PDB entry 8A43 | electron microscopy, 4.09 A resolution (low resolution: residue-level contacts below are approximate; hydrogen-bond / salt-bridge calls are withheld) | chains A and E of the 12 polymer chains in the assembly

# Chain A
Molecule: DNA-directed RNA polymerase I subunit RPA1
From: Homo sapiens
Notes: EC 2.7.7.6
UniProt: O95602 (RPA1_HUMAN); residues 1-1720 here = UniProt positions 1-1720
Chain sequence (1720 residues; numbered 1 to 1720; the number before each row is that of its first residue):
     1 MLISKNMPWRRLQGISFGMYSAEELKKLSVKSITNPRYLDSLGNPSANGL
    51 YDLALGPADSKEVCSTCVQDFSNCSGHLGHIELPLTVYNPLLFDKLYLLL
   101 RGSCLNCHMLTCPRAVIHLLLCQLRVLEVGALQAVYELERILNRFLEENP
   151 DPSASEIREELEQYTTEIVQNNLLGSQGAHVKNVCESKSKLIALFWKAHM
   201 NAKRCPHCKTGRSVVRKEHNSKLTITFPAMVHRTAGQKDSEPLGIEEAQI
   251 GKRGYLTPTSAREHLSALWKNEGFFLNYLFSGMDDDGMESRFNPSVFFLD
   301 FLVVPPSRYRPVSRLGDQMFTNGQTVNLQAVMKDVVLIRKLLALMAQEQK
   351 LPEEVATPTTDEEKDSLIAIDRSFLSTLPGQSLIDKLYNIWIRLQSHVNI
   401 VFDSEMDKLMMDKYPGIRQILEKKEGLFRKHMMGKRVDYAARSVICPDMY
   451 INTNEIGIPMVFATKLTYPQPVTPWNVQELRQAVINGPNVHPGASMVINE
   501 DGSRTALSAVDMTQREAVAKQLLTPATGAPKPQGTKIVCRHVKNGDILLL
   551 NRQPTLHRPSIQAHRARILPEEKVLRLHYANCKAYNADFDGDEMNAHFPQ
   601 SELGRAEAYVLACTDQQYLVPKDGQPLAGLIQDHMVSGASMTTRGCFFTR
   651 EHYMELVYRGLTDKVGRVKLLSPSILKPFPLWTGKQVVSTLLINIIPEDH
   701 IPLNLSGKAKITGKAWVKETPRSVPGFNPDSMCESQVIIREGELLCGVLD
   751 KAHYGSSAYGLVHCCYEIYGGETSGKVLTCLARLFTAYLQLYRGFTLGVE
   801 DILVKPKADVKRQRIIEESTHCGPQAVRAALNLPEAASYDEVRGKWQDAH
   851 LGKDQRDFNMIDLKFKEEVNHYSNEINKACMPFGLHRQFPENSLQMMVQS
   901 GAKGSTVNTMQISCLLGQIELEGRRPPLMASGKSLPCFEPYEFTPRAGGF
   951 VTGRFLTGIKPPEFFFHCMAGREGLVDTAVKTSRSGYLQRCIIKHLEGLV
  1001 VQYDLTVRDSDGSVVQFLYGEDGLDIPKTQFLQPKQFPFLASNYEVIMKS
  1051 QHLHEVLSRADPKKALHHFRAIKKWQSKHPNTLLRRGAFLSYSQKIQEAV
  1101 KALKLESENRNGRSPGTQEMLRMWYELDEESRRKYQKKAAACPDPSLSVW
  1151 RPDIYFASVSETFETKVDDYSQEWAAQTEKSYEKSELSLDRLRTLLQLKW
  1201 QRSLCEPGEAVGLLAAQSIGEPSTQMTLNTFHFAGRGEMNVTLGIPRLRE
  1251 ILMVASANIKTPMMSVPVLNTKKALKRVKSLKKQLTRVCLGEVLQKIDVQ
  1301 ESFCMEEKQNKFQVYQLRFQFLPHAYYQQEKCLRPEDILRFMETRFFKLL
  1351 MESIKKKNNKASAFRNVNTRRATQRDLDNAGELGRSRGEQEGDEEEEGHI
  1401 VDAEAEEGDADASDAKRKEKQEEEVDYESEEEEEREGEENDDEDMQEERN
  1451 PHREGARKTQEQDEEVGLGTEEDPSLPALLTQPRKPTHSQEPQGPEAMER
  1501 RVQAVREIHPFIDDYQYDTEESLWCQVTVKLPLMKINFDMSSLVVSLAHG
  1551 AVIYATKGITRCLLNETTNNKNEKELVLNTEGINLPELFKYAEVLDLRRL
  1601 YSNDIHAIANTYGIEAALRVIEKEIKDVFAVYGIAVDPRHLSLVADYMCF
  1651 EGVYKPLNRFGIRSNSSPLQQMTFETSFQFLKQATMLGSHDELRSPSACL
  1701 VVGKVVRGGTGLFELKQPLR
Disordered / not traced: 1-3, 349-379, 1363-1494, 1716-1720
UniProt features mapped onto this chain:
  - region: D403 to G416 (Rudder)
  - binding site (Zn(2+)): C64, C67, C74, H77, C104, C107, C205, C208
  - binding site (DNA): K424, R429, R436, R1249
  - binding site (RNA): R552, D592
  - binding site (Mg(2+)): D588, D590, D592
  - site (NTP recognition and base pairing): P554, G798
  - modified residue (Phosphoserine): S240, S1386
Reported in the primary citation:
  - disease-associated variants - E593Q: decreased catalytic activity (citing earlier work)
  - disease-associated variants - V1299F: decreased binding to DNA-directed RNA polymerase I subunit RPA12 (proposed by the authors, not directly observed)
  - disease-associated variants - S934L: decreased binding to DNA-directed RNA polymerase I subunit RPA2 (proposed by the authors, not directly observed)
  - disease-associated variants - S934L, V1299F (citing earlier work)

# Chain E
Molecule: DNA-directed RNA polymerases I, II, and III subunit RPABC1
From: Homo sapiens
UniProt: P19388 (RPAB1_HUMAN); residues 1-210 here = UniProt positions 1-210
Chain sequence (210 residues; row label = number of the first residue in the row):
     1 MDDEEETYRLWKIRKTIMQLCHDRGYLVTQDELDQTLEEFKAQSGDKPSE
    51 GRPRRTDLTVLVAHNDDPTDQMFVFFPEEPKVGIKTIKVYCQRMQEENIT
   101 RALIVVQQGMTPSAKQSLVDMAPKYILEQFLQQELLINITEHELVPEHVV
   151 MTKEEVTELLARYKLRENQLPRIQAGDPVARYFGIKRGQVVKIIRPSETA
   201 GRYITYRLVQ
Disordered / not traced: 1
UniProt features mapped onto this chain:
  - modified residue: M1 (N-acetylmethionine)
  - cross-link: K81 (Glycyl lysine isopeptide (Lys-Gly) (interchain with G-Cter in SUMO2))

# Interface between chain A and chain E
Residue-residue contacts (107; chain A residue first):
  G130(A) with N168(E)
  L132(A) with N168(E); R172(E); Q210(E)
  Q133(A) with E167(E); R187(E); G188(E); Q210(E)
  Y136(A) with R187(E); Q210(E)
  E137(A) with R187(E)
  R140(A) with V119(E); D120(E); A122(E); P123(E)
  L173(A) with R166(E)
  H180(A) with R166(E)
  V181(A) with R166(E); N168(E); Q169(E)
  N183(A) with N168(E); R172(E)
  V184(A) with N168(E)
  T1006(A) with Y163(E)
  R1008(A) with Y163(E)
  G1012(A) with Q169(E)
  V1014(A) with Q169(E)
  F1017(A) with I204(E); T205(E); Y206(E)
  L1018(A) with Y203(E)
  G1020(A) with T199(E); Y203(E)
  E1021(A) with T199(E); A200(E); G201(E); Y203(E)
  R1085(A) with Q19(E); H22(E); D23(E)
  F1089(A) with L27(E); T29(E)
  L1090(A) with H22(E); V28(E); T29(E); Q30(E)
  S1093(A) with T29(E); Q30(E); D31(E)
  Q1094(A) with Q30(E)
  Q1097(A) with D31(E)
  N1109(A) with Q43(E)
  N1111(A) with D57(E); L58(E); T59(E); V60(E)
  G1112(A) with L58(E); V60(E); L61(E)
  R1113(A) with L58(E)
  S1114(A) with Q43(E)
  T1117(A) with E32(E)
  M1120(A) with T29(E)
  L1121(A) with T29(E)
  Y1125(A) with P68(E)
  C1142(A) with R202(E)
  P1143(A) with R202(E)
  D1144(A) with R202(E)
  P1145(A) with R202(E); I204(E)
  S1160(A) with A200(E)
  T1162(A) with T199(E); A200(E)
  P1586(A) with Q133(E)
  F1589(A) with I137(E)
  K1590(A) with L136(E)
  L1597(A) with H142(E)
  R1598(A) with E141(E); H142(E); E143(E)
  R1599(A) with E143(E)
  L1600(A) with H142(E)
  N1610(A) with P178(E)
  T1611(A) with I139(E); P178(E)
  Y1612(A) with H142(E); D177(E); V179(E)
  G1613(A) with D177(E)
  I1614(A) with D177(E)
  E1615(A) with L144(E); P146(E); I193(E); R195(E); R207(E)
  A1616(A) with L144(E)
  R1619(A) with L144(E); P196(E)
  V1620(A) with L144(E)
  P1638(A) with T199(E)
  D1646(A) with R195(E)
  F1650(A) with P171(E); R172(E)
  E1651(A) with R172(E); Q174(E)
  G1652(A) with R172(E)
  V1653(A) with Q174(E)
Also at the interface, not in a pair above, chain A (73 interface residues in all): D1004, S1013, Q1016, Y1019, R1086, G1087, S1148, E1593, Y1601, A1609, L1618
Also at the interface, not in a pair above, chain E (65 interface residues in all): Y8, K12, L33, V62, M121, R162, L170, S197, E198, L208
Interface features reported in the paper:
  - interface residues, chain E: T56(E)

# Summary
The interface between chain A and chain E involves 73 residues on one side and 65 on the other. The paper
reports that E593Q of chain A reduces catalytic activity; the interface residue T56(E); 3 substitutions were
tested in all.
Here chain A is DNA-directed RNA polymerase I subunit RPA1 and chain E is DNA-directed RNA polymerases I, II,
and III subunit RPABC1, both from Homo sapiens. Entry 8A43 (Human RNA polymerase I) was determined by electron
microscopy.
